5C25 - chains A and B; structure by X-ray diffraction, 2.84 A resolution.

[Chain A]
Name: HIV-1 reverse transcriptase, P66 subunit
Source organism: Human immunodeficiency virus type 1 group M subtype B (isolate BH10)
Notes: EC 3.4.23.16, 2.7.7.49, 2.7.7.7, 3.1.26.13, 3.1.13.2
UniProtKB: P03366 (POL_HV1B1); residues 1-555 here correspond to UniProt positions 600-1154 (UniProt number = residue number + 599)
Sequence (557 residues; row label = number of the first residue in the row; numbers below 1 keep their minus sign (Met-1 is residue -1)):
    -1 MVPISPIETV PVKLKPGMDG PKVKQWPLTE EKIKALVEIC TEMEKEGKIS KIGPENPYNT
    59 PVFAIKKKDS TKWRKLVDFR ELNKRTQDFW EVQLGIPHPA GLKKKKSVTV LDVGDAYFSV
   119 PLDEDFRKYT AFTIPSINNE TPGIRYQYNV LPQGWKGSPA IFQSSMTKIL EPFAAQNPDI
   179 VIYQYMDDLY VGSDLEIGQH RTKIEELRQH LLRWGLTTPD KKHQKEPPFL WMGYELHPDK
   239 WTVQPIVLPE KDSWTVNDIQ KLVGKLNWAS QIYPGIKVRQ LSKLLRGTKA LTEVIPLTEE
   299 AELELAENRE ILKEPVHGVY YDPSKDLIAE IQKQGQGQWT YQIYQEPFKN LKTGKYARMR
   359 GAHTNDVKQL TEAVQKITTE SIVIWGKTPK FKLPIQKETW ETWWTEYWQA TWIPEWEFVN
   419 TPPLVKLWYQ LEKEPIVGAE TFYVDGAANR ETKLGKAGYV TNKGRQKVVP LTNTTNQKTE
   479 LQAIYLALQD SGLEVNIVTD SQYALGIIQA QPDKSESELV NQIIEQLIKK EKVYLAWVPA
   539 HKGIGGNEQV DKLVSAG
Disordered / not traced: 553-555
Construct notes: initiating methionine (-1); expression tag (0); engineered mutation Ala172 (Lys771 in P03366), Ala173 (Lys772 in P03366), Ser280 (Cys879 in P03366)
Bound ions: Mg2+: Asp443, Gln547
Residues lining bound ligands: 639 (6-({4-[(4-cyanophenyl)amino]-1,3,5-triazin-2-yl}amino)-5,7- dimethyl-2-naphthonitrile): Pro95, Leu100, Lys101, Lys102, Lys103, Val106, Val179, Tyr181, Tyr188, Phe227, Leu228, Trp229, Leu234, His235, Pro236, Tyr318
UniProt features mapped onto this chain:
  - region: Phe227 to His235 (RT 'primer grip')
  - motif: Trp398 to Trp414 (Tryptophan repeat motif)
  - binding site (Mg(2+)): Asp110, Asp185, Asp186, Asp443, Glu478, Asp498, Asp549
  - site: Trp401 (Essential for RT p66/p51 heterodimerization), Trp414 (Essential for RT p66/p51 heterodimerization), Phe440, Tyr441 (Cleavage)
From the paper describing this entry:
  - binding site for 639: Lys101, Tyr181, Trp229

[Chain B]
Name: HIV-1 reverse transcriptase, P51 subunit
Source organism: Human immunodeficiency virus type 1 group M subtype B (isolate BH10)
Notes: EC 3.4.23.16, 2.7.7.49, 2.7.7.7, 3.1.26.13, 3.1.13.2
UniProtKB: P03366 (POL_HV1B1); residues 1-428 here correspond to UniProt positions 600-1027 (UniProt number = residue number + 599)
Sequence (428 residues; row label = number of the first residue in the row):
     1 PISPIETVPV KLKPGMDGPK VKQWPLTEEK IKALVEICTE MEKEGKISKI GPENPYNTPV
    61 FAIKKKDSTK WRKLVDFREL NKRTQDFWEV QLGIPHPAGL KKKKSVTVLD VGDAYFSVPL
   121 DEDFRKYTAF TIPSINNETP GIRYQYNVLP QGWKGSPAIF QSSMTKILEP FKKQNPDIVI
   181 YQYMDDLYVG SDLEIGQHRT KIEELRQHLL RWGLTTPDKK HQKEPPFLWM GYELHPDKWT
   241 VQPIVLPEKD SWTVNDIQKL VGKLNWASQI YPGIKVRQLS KLLRGTKALT EVIPLTEEAE
   301 LELAENREIL KEPVHGVYYD PSKDLIAEIQ KQGQGQWTYQ IYQEPFKNLK TGKYARMRGA
   361 HTNDVKQLTE AVQKITTESI VIWGKTPKFK LPIQKETWET WWTEYWQATW IPEWEFVNTP
   421 PLVKLWYQ
Disordered / not traced: 1-4, 89-93, 214-226
Construct notes: engineered mutation Ser280 (Cys879 in P03366)
UniProt features mapped onto this chain:
  - region: Phe227 to His235 (RT 'primer grip')
  - motif: Trp398 to Trp414 (Tryptophan repeat motif)
  - binding site (Mg(2+)): Asp110, Asp185, Asp186
  - site (Essential for RT p66/p51 heterodimerization): Trp401, Trp414
From the paper describing this entry:
  - binding site for 639: Glu138

[How chain A and chain B interact]
Residue-residue contacts - 99 pairs, chain A then chain B:
  Val8(A) - Pro52(B)  hydrophobic
  Val8(A) - Glu53(B)
  Pro9(A) - Glu53(B)
  Gln85(A) - Glu53(B)  hydrogen bond (side chain-backbone)
  Asp86(A) - Lys20(B)  salt bridge
  Asp86(A) - Pro55(B)
  Phe87(A) - Pro52(B)
  Trp88(A) - Pro52(B)  hydrogen bond (backbone-backbone)
  Trp88(A) - Asn54(B)
  Trp88(A) - Pro55(B)
  Trp88(A) - Asn57(B)
  Trp88(A) - Thr131(B)
  Trp88(A) - Arg143(B)
  Gly93(A) - Asn137(B)
  Pro95(A) - Asn136(B)
  Pro95(A) - Asn137(B)
  His96(A) - Asn136(B)  hydrogen bond (backbone-side chain)
  Gly99(A) - Asn136(B)
  Gly99(A) - Glu138(B)
  Leu100(A) - Asn136(B)
  Leu100(A) - Glu138(B)
  Lys101(A) - Glu138(B)  salt bridge
  Ser162(A) - Pro52(B)
  Thr165(A) - Pro140(B)
  Tyr181(A) - Glu138(B)
  Gln373(A) - Thr397(B)
  Gln373(A) - Thr400(B)  hydrogen bond
  Gln373(A) - Trp401(B)  hydrogen bond
  Thr376(A) - Trp401(B)
  Thr377(A) - Thr400(B)
  Ile380(A) - Pro25(B)  hydrophobic
  Ile380(A) - Leu26(B)
  Val381(A) - Pro25(B)  hydrophobic
  Val381(A) - Asn136(B)  hydrogen bond (backbone-backbone)
  Ile382(A) - Ile135(B)
  Ile382(A) - Asn136(B)
  Trp383(A) - Ile135(B)
  Gly384(A) - Thr27(B)
  Gly384(A) - Glu28(B)  hydrogen bond (backbone-backbone)
  Gly384(A) - Ile135(B)
  Trp402(A) - Lys331(B)  hydrogen bond (backbone-side chain)
  Trp402(A) - His361(B)
  Trp402(A) - Asp364(B)
  Tyr405(A) - Lys331(B)  hydrogen bond (backbone-side chain)
  Trp406(A) - Lys331(B)
  Trp406(A) - Val417(B)
  Trp406(A) - Asn418(B)
  Trp406(A) - Thr419(B)
  Trp406(A) - Pro420(B)
  Trp406(A) - Pro421(B)
  Gln407(A) - Lys331(B)  hydrogen bond (backbone-side chain)
  Gln407(A) - Pro392(B)
  Gln407(A) - Ile393(B)
  Gln407(A) - Gln394(B)  hydrogen bond
  Gln407(A) - Val417(B)  hydrogen bond (side chain-backbone)
  Gln407(A) - Asn418(B)
  Ala408(A) - Trp337(B)  hydrophobic
  Ala408(A) - Asp364(B)
  Ala408(A) - Pro392(B)  hydrogen bond (backbone-backbone)
  Ala408(A) - Ile393(B)
  Thr409(A) - Asp364(B)
  Trp410(A) - Thr362(B)
  Trp410(A) - Asn363(B)
  Trp410(A) - Val365(B)  hydrophobic
  Trp410(A) - Trp401(B)
  Trp410(A) - Tyr405(B)
  Pro412(A) - Trp401(B)
  Pro433(A) - Asn255(B)
  Ile434(A) - Thr290(B)
  Val435(A) - Thr290(B)
  Thr439(A) - Ala288(B)
  Thr439(A) - Leu289(B)  hydrogen bond (side chain-backbone)
  Tyr441(A) - Val254(B)
  Tyr441(A) - Gln258(B)
  Tyr441(A) - Lys287(B)  hydrogen bond (side chain-backbone)
  Val458(A) - Thr286(B)
  Thr459(A) - Thr286(B)  hydrogen bond (backbone-side chain)
  Asn460(A) - Thr286(B)
  Asn460(A) - Lys287(B)
  Asn460(A) - Ala288(B)
  Asn494(A) - Leu289(B)
  Val496(A) - Leu289(B)  hydrophobic
  Leu503(A) - Leu422(B)  hydrophobic
  Gly504(A) - Pro420(B)
  Tyr532(A) - Asn255(B)  hydrogen bond
  Tyr532(A) - Leu289(B)  hydrophobic
  Trp535(A) - Leu422(B)  hydrophobic
  Trp535(A) - Trp426(B)  hydrophobic
  Val536(A) - Gln258(B)
  Pro537(A) - Gly262(B)
  Pro537(A) - Asn265(B)
  Lys540(A) - Asn265(B)
  Lys540(A) - Ser280(B)  hydrogen bond (backbone-side chain)
  Gly541(A) - Ser280(B)
  Ile542(A) - Leu283(B)  hydrophobic
  Gly543(A) - Leu283(B)  hydrogen bond (backbone-backbone)
  Gly543(A) - Arg284(B)
  Gly543(A) - Gly285(B)
  Gly544(A) - Thr286(B)
Other interface residues (no listed pair), chain A (64 interface residues in all): Val90, Ala158, Ile159, Glu169, Met357, Thr369, Thr386, Gln500, Gln507, Ala508, Ala534, Glu546
Other interface residues (no listed pair), chain B (58 interface residues in all): Lys49, Gly141, Val261, Val276, Leu368, Glu396

[In short]
64 residues of chain A face 58 of chain B across their interface; the contacts include 19 hydrogen bonds and 2
salt bridges. Polar pairs include Asp86(A)-Lys20(B), Lys101(A)-Glu138(B) and Gln85(A)-Glu53(B). Chain A binds
compound 639. The paper reports a binding site for 639 at Lys101(A), Tyr181(A) and Glu138(B) among others.
Here chain A is HIV-1 reverse transcriptase, P66 subunit and chain B is HIV-1 reverse transcriptase, P51
subunit, both from Human immunodeficiency virus type 1 group M subtype B (isolate BH10). Entry 5C25 (Crystal
Structure of HIV-1 Reverse Transcriptase in Complex with
6-((4-((4-cyanophenyl)amino)-1,3,5-triazin-2-yl)amino)-5,7-dimethyl-2-naphthonitrile (JLJ639), a
Non-nucleoside Inhibitor) was determined by X-ray diffraction (same publication as 5C24).
